PDB entry 7OBA | electron microscopy, 3.10 A resolution | chains C and K of the 14 polymer chains in the assembly

[Chain C]
Protein: DNA-directed RNA polymerases I and III subunit RPAC1
Source organism: Homo sapiens
Reference sequence: O15160 (RPAC1_HUMAN); numbering as in UniProt (aligned over 1-346)
Sequence (346 residues; numbered 1 to 346; the number before each row is that of its first residue):
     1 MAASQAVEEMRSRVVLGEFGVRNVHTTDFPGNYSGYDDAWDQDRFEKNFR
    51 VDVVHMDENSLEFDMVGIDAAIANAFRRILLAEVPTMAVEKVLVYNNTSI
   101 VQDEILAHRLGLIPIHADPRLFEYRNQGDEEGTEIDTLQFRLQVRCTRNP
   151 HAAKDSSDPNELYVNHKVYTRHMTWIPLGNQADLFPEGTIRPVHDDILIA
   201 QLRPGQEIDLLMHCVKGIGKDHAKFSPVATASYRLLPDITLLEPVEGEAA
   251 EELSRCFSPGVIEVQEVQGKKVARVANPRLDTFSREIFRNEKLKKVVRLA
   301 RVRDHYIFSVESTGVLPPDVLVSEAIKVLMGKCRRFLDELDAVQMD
Not modelled in the structure: 1-37
Swiss-Prot annotation at these positions:
  - modified residue: Ala2 (N-acetylalanine), Ser4 (Phosphoserine)
  - natural variant: Thr26 (T26I: In HLD11), Asn32 (N32I: In HLD11), Met65 (M65V: In HLD11), Asn74 (N74S: In HLD11), Val94 (V94A: In HLD11), Arg109 (R109H: In HLD11), Gly132 (G132D: In HLD11), Cys146 (C146R: In HLD11), Arg191 (R191Q: In HLD11), Ile262 (I262T: In HLD11), Arg279 (R279Q: In TCS3; R279W: In TCS3), Lys295 (deletion: In HLD11), 1 further natural variant entry in UniProt

[Chain K]
Protein: DNA-directed RNA polymerases I and III subunit RPAC2
Source organism: Homo sapiens
Reference sequence: P0DPB6 (RPAC2_HUMAN); residue numbers follow UniProt; this construct covers 1-133
Sequence (133 residues; each row starts with the number of its first residue):
     1 MEEDQELERKISGLKTSMAEGERKTALEMVQAAGTDRHCVTFVLHEEDHT
    51 LGNSLRYMIMKNPEVEFCGYTTTHPSESKINLRIQTRGTLPAVEPFQRGL
   101 NELMNVCQHVLDKFEASIKDYKDQKASRNESTF
Not modelled in the structure: 1-23, 131-133
Swiss-Prot annotation at these positions:
  - modified residue: Met1 (N-acetylmethionine)
  - natural variant: Glu47 (E47K: In TCS2), Thr50 (T50I: In TCS2), Leu51 (L51R: In TCS2), Gly52 (G52E: In TCS2), Arg56 (R56C: In TCS2), Leu82 (L82S: In TCS2), Gly99 (G99S: In TCS2)

[Interface between chain C and chain K]
Residue-residue contacts (78; chain C residue first):
  Asp38(C) with Lys61(K)
  Ala39(C) with Lys61(K)
  Trp40(C) with Met58(K); Lys61(K); Glu102(K); Val106(K), hydrophobic
  Gln42(C) with Asn105(K), hydrogen bond (side chain-backbone)
  Phe45(C) with Val106(K), hydrophobic; His109(K); Val110(K), hydrophobic
  Glu46(C) with His109(K)
  Phe49(C) with Val110(K), hydrophobic; Lys113(K)
  Val51(C) with Lys113(K); Phe114(K), hydrophobic; Ser117(K), hydrogen bond (backbone-side chain)
  Val53(C) with Ser117(K); Ile118(K), hydrophobic
  Val54(C) with Tyr121(K)
  His55(C) with Tyr121(K)
  Met56(C) with Ile118(K), hydrophobic; Tyr121(K), hydrogen bond (backbone-side chain); Lys122(K); Lys125(K), hydrogen bond (backbone-side chain)
  Asp57(C) with Lys125(K)
  Asp69(C) with Tyr57(K)
  Ala71(C) with Asn53(K); Ser54(K); Tyr57(K), hydrophobic
  Ile72(C) with Tyr57(K), hydrophobic
  Ala75(C) with Thr50(K)
  Phe76(C) with Val110(K), hydrophobic
  Arg78(C) with Asp48(K), salt bridge; His49(K); Thr50(K)
  Lys220(C) with Asp48(K), salt bridge
  Asp319(C) with Phe114(K); Ile118(K); Lys122(K), salt bridge
  Val322(C) with Phe114(K), hydrophobic
  Ser323(C) with Leu111(K); Phe114(K); Glu115(K)
  Ile326(C) with Cys107(K); Val110(K), hydrophobic; Leu111(K), hydrophobic
  Lys327(C) with Leu111(K)
  Leu329(C) with Leu51(K), hydrophobic; Cys107(K), hydrophobic
  Met330(C) with Cys107(K); Gln108(K); Leu111(K), hydrophobic
  Lys332(C) with Glu47(K), salt bridge; Thr50(K), hydrogen bond
  Cys333(C) with Leu51(K), hydrophobic; Leu100(K), hydrophobic; Leu103(K), hydrophobic; Met104(K), hydrophobic
  Arg334(C) with Met104(K)
  Arg335(C) with Ala26(K); His45(K); Glu46(K); Glu47(K), salt bridge
  Phe336(C) with Ala26(K); Leu44(K), hydrophobic; His45(K); Glu47(K); Leu51(K), hydrophobic; Leu100(K), hydrophobic
  Leu337(C) with Gln97(K); Leu100(K), hydrophobic; Asn101(K)
  Glu339(C) with Thr25(K), hydrogen bond; Ala26(K)
  Leu340(C) with Leu27(K), hydrophobic; Phe96(K), hydrophobic; Gln97(K)
  Gln344(C) with Gln97(K)
Other interface residues (no listed pair), chain C (42 interface residues in all): Arg50, Asp52, Leu61, Phe63, Met65, Ile68
Other interface residues (no listed pair), chain K (40 interface residues in all): Met29, Pro63

[Overview]
Chain C and chain K form an interface of 42 and 40 residues respectively, with 6 hydrogen bonds and 5 salt
bridges. Among the polar pairs are Arg78(C)-Asp48(K), Lys220(C)-Asp48(K) and Asp319(C)-Lys122(K).
Chain C is DNA-directed RNA polymerases I and III subunit RPAC1 and chain K is DNA-directed RNA polymerases I
and III subunit RPAC2, both from Homo sapiens; the structure, Cryo-EM structure of human RNA Polymerase I in
complex with RRN3, was determined by electron microscopy, deposited together with 7OB9 and 7OBB.
